Entry 6HW4 (X-ray diffraction, 2.90 A resolution); this record covers chains K and W of the 28 polymer chains in the assembly.

[Chain K]
Molecule: Proteasome subunit beta type-5
Source organism: Saccharomyces cerevisiae (strain ATCC 204508 / S288c)
UniProt: P30656 (PSB5_YEAST); residues 1-212 here correspond to UniProt positions 76-287 (UniProt number = residue number + 75)
Chain sequence (212 residues; row label = number of the first residue in the row):
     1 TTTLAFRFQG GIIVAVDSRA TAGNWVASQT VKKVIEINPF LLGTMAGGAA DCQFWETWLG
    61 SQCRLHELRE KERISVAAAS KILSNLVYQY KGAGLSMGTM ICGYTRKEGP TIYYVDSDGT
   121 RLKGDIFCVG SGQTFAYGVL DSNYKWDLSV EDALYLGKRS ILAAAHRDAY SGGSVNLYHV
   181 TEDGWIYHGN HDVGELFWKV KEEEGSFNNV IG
Glycans and other covalent adducts: compound GRW linked to T1

[Chain W]
Molecule: Proteasome subunit beta type-3
Source organism: Saccharomyces cerevisiae (strain ATCC 204508 / S288c)
Notes: EC 3.4.25.1
UniProt: P25451 (PSB3_YEAST); residues 0-204 here correspond to UniProt positions 1-205 (UniProt number = residue number + 1)
Chain sequence (205 residues; row label = number of the first residue in the row; numbering starts at 0):
     0 MSDPSSINGG IVVAMTGKDC VAIACDLRLG SQSLGVSNKF EKIFHYGHVF LGITGLATDV
    60 TTLNEMFRYK TNLYKLKEER AIEPETFTQL VSSSLYERRF GPYFVGPVVA GINSKSGKPF
   120 IAGFDLIGCI DEAKDFIVSG TASDQLFGMC ESLYEPNLEP EDLFETISQA LLNAADRDAL
   180 SGWGAVVYII KKDEVVKRYL KMRQD
Unresolved in the structure: 0
UniProt features mapped onto this chain:
  - modified residue: S30 (Phosphoserine)
  - cross-link: K69 (Glycyl lysine isopeptide (Lys-Gly) (interchain with G-Cter in ubiquitin))

[How chain K and chain W interact]
Pairs across the interface (43):
  R19(K) - D204(W)  salt bridge
  N24(K) - D177(W)
  N24(K) - A178(W)  hydrogen bond (backbone-backbone)
  N24(K) - L179(W)
  W25(K) - Q144(W)
  W25(K) - R176(W)
  V26(K) - R176(W)  hydrogen bond (backbone-side chain)
  V26(K) - A178(W)
  A27(K) - R176(W)  hydrogen bond (backbone-side chain)
  S28(K) - R176(W)
  Q29(K) - D175(W)
  Q29(K) - R202(W)
  F135(K) - L33(W)  hydrophobic
  A165(K) - D204(W)
  H166(K) - W182(W)  hydrogen bond (backbone-side chain)
  H166(K) - Q203(W)  hydrogen bond (side chain-backbone)
  R167(K) - S32(W)
  R167(K) - G34(W)  hydrogen bond (side chain-backbone)
  R167(K) - V35(W)  hydrogen bond (side chain-backbone)
  R167(K) - W182(W)
  D168(K) - S32(W)
  A169(K) - R27(W)
  A169(K) - S32(W)  hydrogen bond (backbone-backbone)
  A169(K) - A178(W)
  Y170(K) - S32(W)
  Y170(K) - A178(W)  hydrophobic
  S171(K) - D204(W)
  G172(K) - D204(W)
  G173(K) - R202(W)  hydrogen bond (backbone-side chain)
  G173(K) - D204(W)  hydrogen bond (backbone-side chain)
  D192(K) - R202(W)  salt bridge
  V193(K) - D204(W)
  G194(K) - R202(W)
  F197(K) - Q203(W)
  W198(K) - K200(W)
  W198(K) - M201(W)
  W198(K) - Q203(W)
  N209(K) - N37(W)  hydrogen bond (backbone-side chain)
  N209(K) - K38(W)  hydrogen bond (backbone-side chain)
  V210(K) - N37(W)
  V210(K) - Q203(W)
  I211(K) - L26(W)  hydrophobic
  I211(K) - Y198(W)  hydrophobic
Also at the interface, not in a pair above, chain K (26 interface residues in all): N208
Also at the interface, not in a pair above, chain W (22 interface residues in all): Q31

[Overview]
26 residues of chain K and 22 residues of chain W are in contact, with 12 hydrogen bonds and 2 salt bridges.
Polar pairs include R19(K)-D204(W), D192(K)-R202(W) and V26(K)-R176(W).
Here chain K is Proteasome subunit beta type-5 and chain W is Proteasome subunit beta type-3, both from
Saccharomyces cerevisiae (strain ATCC 204508 / S288c). Entry 6HW4 (Yeast 20S proteasome in complex with 16)
was determined by X-ray diffraction (same publication as 6HTB, 6HTC, 6HTD, 6HTP, 6HTR, 6HUB and 30 further
entries).
